7MGE - chains A and C of the 4 polymer chains in the assembly; structure by electron microscopy, 3.94 A resolution.

== Chain A ==
Protein: WD repeat-containing protein 41
From: Homo sapiens
UniProtKB: Q9HAD4 (WDR41_HUMAN); residue numbers follow UniProt; this construct covers 1-459
Sequence (459 residues; each row starts with the number of its first residue):
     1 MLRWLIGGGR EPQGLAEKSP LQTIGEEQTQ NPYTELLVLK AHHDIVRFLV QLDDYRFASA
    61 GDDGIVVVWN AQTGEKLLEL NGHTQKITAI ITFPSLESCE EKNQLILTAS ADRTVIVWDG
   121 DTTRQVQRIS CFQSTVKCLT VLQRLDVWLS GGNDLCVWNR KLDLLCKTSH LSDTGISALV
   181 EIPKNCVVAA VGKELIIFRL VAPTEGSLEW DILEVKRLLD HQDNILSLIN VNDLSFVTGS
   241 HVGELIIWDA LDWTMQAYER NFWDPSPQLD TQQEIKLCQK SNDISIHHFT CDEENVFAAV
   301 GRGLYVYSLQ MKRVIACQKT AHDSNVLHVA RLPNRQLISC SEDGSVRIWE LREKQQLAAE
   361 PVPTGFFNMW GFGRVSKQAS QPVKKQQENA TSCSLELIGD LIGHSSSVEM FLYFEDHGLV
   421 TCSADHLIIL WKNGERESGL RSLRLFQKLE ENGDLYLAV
Disordered / not traced: 1-28, 58-61, 95-102, 121-123, 151-152, 204-206, 263-282, 355-394, 458-459

== Chain C ==
Protein: Guanine nucleotide exchange C9orf72
From: Homo sapiens
UniProtKB: Q96LT7 (CI072_HUMAN); numbering as in UniProt (aligned over 1-481)
Sequence (481 residues; numbered 1 to 481; the number before each row is that of its first residue):
     1 MSTLCPPPSP AVAKTEIALS GKSPLLAATF AYWDNILGPR VRHIWAPKTE QVLLSDGEIT
    61 FLANHTLNGE ILRNAESGAI DVKFFVLSEK GVIIVSLIFD GNWNGDRSTY GLSIILPQTE
   121 LSFYLPLHRV CVDRLTHIIR KGRIWMHKER QENVQKIILE GTERMEDQGQ SIIPMLTGEV
   181 IPVMELLSSM KSHSVPEEID IADTVLNDDD IGDSCHEGFL LNAISSHLQT CGCSVVVGSS
   241 AEKVNKIVRT LCLFLTPAER KCSRLCEAES SFKYESGLFV QGLLKDSTGS FVLPFRQVMY
   301 APYPTTHIDV DVNTVKQMPP CHEHIYNQRR YMRSELTAFW RATSEEDMAQ DTIIYTDESF
   361 TPDLNIFQDV LHRDTLVKAF LDQVFQLKPG LSLRSTFLAQ FLLVLHRKAL TLIKYIEDDT
   421 QKGKKPFKSL RNLKIDLDLT AEGDLNIIMA LAEKIKPGLH SFIFGRPFYT SVQERDVLMT
   481 F
Disordered / not traced: 1-12, 35-42, 102-103, 149-171, 303-305, 322-373, 466-481
Swiss-Prot annotation at these positions:
  - region: Ser-461 to Phe-481 (Required for the homodimerization of the C9orf72-SMCR8 complex)
What the authors report for this chain:
  - mutagenesis - I71R: decreased catalytic activity with ADP-ribosylation factor 1
  - mutagenesis - I71R: abolished catalytic activity

== How chain A and chain C interact ==
Pairs across the interface (6):
  Asp-454(A) with Leu-391(C); Ser-392(C)
  Leu-455(A) with Leu-391(C); Ser-392(C); Leu-393(C)
  Tyr-456(A) with Thr-396(C), hydrogen bond
Interface residues without a listed pair, chain A (4 interface residues in all): Gly-453

== Overview ==
Chain A and chain C each contribute 4 residues to their interface, with 1 hydrogen bond. Its one
hydrogen-bonded contact is Tyr-456(A)/Thr-396(C). From the paper: I71R of chain C reduces catalytic activity
with ADP-ribosylation factor 1; I71R of chain C abolishes catalytic activity.
Here chain A is WD repeat-containing protein 41 and chain C is Guanine nucleotide exchange C9orf72, both from
Homo sapiens. Entry 7MGE (Structure of C9orf72:SMCR8:WDR41 in complex with ARF1) was determined by electron
microscopy.
